2O3Q - chain A; structure by X-ray diffraction, 1.98 A resolution.

== Chain A ==
Name: ADP-ribosyl cyclase 1
From: Homo sapiens
Notes: EC 3.2.2.5; fragment: Extracellular domain, residues 45-300
UniProt: P28907 (CD38_HUMAN); residue numbers follow UniProt; this construct covers 45-300
Chain sequence (262 residues; row label = number of the first residue in the row):
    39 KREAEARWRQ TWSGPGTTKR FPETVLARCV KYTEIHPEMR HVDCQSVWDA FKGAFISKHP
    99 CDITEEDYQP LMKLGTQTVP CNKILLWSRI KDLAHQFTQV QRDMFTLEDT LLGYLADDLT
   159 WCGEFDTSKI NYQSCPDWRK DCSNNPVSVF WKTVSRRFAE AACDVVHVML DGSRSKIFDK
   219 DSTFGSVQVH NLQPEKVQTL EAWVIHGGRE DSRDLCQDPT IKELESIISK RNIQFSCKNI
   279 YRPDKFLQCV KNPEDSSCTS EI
Disordered / not traced: 39-44, 297-300
Construct notes: cloning artifact (39-44); engineered mutation T49 (Gln in P28907), D100 (Asn in P28907), D164 (Asn in P28907), D209 (Asn in P28907), D219 (Asn in P28907), Q226 (Glu in P28907)
Disulfides: C67-C82, C99-C180, C119-C201, C160-C173, C254-C275, C287-C296
Ligand contacts: cyclic adenosine diphosphate-ribose (CXR): W125, R127, K129, L145, E146, D155, D156, L157, T158, V185, W189, S193, T221
Swiss-Prot annotation at these positions:
  - active site: C119, C201
  - natural variant: R140 (R140W: Seems to contribute to the development of type II diabetes)
  - mutagenesis: C119 (C119K: Loss of cADPR hydrolase activity; C119R/E/A: Loss of cADPR hydrolase and ADP-ribosyl cyclase activity), C160 (C160A: Loss of cADPR hydrolase and ADP-ribosyl cyclase activity), C173 (C173A: Loss of cADPR hydrolase and ADP-ribosyl cyclase activity), C201 (C201D/K/A: Loss of cADPR hydrolase and ADP-ribosyl cyclase activity; C201E: Loss of cADPR hydrolase activity)

== Summary ==
Bound to chain A: cyclic adenosine diphosphate-ribose. From UniProt: active-site residues C119 and C201 and 4
mutagenesis sites.
Chain A is ADP-ribosyl cyclase 1 (Homo sapiens); the structure, Structural Basis for Formation and Hydrolysis
of Calcium Messenger Cyclic ADP-ribose by Human CD38, was determined by X-ray diffraction (same publication as
2O3T, 2O3U, 2O3R and 2O3S).
